Entry 6M6C (electron microscopy, 3.10 A resolution); this record covers chains D and N of the 8 polymer chains in the assembly.

== Chain D ==
Protein: DNA-directed RNA polymerase subunit beta'
From: Thermus thermophilus (strain HB8 / ATCC 27634 / DSM 579)
Notes: EC 2.7.7.6
UniProtKB: Q8RQE8 (RPOC_THET8); residue numbers follow UniProt; this construct covers 1-1524
Amino-acid sequence (1524 residues; row label = number of the first residue in the row):
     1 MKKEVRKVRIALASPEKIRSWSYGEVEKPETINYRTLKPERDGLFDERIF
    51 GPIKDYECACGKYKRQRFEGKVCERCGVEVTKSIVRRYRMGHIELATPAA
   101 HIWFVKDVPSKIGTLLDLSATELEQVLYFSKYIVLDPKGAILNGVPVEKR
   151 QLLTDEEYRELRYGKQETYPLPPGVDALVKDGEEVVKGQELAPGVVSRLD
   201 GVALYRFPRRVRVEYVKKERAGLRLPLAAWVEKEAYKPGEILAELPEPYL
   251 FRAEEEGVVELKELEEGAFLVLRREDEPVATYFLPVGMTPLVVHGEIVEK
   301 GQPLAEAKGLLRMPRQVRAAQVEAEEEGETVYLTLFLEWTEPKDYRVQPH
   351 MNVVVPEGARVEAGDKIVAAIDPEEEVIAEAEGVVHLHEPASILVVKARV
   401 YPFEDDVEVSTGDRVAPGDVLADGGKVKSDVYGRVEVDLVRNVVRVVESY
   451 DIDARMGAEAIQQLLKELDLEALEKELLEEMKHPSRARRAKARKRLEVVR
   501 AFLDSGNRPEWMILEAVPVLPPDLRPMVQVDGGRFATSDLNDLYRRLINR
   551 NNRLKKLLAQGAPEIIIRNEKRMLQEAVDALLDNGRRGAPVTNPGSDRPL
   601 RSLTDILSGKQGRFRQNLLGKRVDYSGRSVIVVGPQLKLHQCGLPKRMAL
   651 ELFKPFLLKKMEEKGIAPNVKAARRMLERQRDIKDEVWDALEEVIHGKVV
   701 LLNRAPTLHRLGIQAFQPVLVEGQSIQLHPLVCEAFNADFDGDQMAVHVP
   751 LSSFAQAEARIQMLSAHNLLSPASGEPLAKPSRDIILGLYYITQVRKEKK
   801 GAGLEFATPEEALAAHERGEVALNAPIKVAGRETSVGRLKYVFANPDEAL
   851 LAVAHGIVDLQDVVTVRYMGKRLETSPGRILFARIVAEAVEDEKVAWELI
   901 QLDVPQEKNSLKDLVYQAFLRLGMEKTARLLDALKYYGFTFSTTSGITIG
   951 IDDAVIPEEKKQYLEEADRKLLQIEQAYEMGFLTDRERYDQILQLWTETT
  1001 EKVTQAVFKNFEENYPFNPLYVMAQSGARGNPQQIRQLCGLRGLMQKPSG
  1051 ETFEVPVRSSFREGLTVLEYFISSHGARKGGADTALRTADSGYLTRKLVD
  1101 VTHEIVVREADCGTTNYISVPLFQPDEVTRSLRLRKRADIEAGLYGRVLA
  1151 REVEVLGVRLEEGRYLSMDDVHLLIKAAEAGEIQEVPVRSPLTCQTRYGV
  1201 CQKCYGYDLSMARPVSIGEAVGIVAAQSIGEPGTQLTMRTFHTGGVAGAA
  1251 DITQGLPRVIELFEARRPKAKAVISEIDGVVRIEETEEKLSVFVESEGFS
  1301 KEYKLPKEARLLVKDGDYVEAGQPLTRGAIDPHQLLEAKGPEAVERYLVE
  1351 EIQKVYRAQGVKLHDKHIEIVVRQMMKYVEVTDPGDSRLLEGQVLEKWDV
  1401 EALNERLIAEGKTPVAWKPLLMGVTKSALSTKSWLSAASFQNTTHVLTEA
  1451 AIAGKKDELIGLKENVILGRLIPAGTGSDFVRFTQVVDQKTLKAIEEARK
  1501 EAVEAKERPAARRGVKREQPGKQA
Unresolved in the structure: 1-2, 210-388, 1238-1253, 1503-1524
Bound ions: Zn2+ site 1: Cys58, Cys60, Cys73, Cys76; Mg2+: Asp739, Asp741, Asp743 (shared with 1 residue of chain R); Zn2+ site 2: Cys1112, Cys1194, Cys1201, Cys1204

== Chain N ==
Molecule: nontemplate strand DNA
Sequence (63 nucleotides; numbered -33 to 29; the number before each row is that of its first residue; numbers below 1 keep their minus sign (DC-33 is residue -33)):
   -33 CGAAAAGAAGCTTTGCTTAATAATCCATATGGTTGGGCTACCTCTCCATG
    17 ACGGCGAATACCC
Unresolved in the structure: -33 to 0, 7-15

== How chain D and chain N interact ==
Contacting residue pairs (6; chain D residue first):
  Tyr34(D) - DG3(N)  hydrogen bond to the phosphate
  Tyr34(D) - DC4(N)  hydrogen bond to the phosphate
  Arg35(D) - DG3(N)  phosphate contact
  Val108(D) - DA23(N)  sugar contact
  Arg1266(D) - DG20(N)  sugar contact
  Lys1426(D) - DG22(N)  salt bridge to the phosphate
Other interface residues (no listed pair), chain D (7 interface residues in all): Lys494, Pro594
Other interface residues (no listed pair), chain N (6 interface residues in all): DA6

== In short ==
Chain D and chain N form an interface of 7 and 6 residues respectively, with 2 hydrogen bonds and 1 salt
bridge. Polar contacts include Tyr34(D)-DG3(N), Tyr34(D)-DC4(N) and Lys1426(D)-DG22(N). Cys58(D), Cys60(D),
Cys73(D) and Cys76(D) coordinate Zn2+ site 1. Asp739(D), Asp741(D) and Asp743(D) coordinate Mg2+.
Here chain D is DNA-directed RNA polymerase subunit beta' (Thermus thermophilus (strain HB8 / ATCC 27634 / DSM
579)) and chain N is nontemplate strand DNA. Entry 6M6C (CryoEM structure of Thermus thermophilus RNA
polymerase elongation complex) was determined by electron microscopy (same publication as 6M6A and 6M6B).
